2P2M - chain A; structure by X-ray diffraction, 2.11 A resolution.

Chain A:
Protein: Acetyl-coenzyme A synthetase
Organism: Salmonella typhimurium
Notes: EC 6.2.1.1
Reference sequence: Q8ZKF6 (ACSA_SALTY); residue numbers follow UniProt; this construct covers 1-652
Amino-acid sequence (652 residues; row label = number of the first residue in the row):
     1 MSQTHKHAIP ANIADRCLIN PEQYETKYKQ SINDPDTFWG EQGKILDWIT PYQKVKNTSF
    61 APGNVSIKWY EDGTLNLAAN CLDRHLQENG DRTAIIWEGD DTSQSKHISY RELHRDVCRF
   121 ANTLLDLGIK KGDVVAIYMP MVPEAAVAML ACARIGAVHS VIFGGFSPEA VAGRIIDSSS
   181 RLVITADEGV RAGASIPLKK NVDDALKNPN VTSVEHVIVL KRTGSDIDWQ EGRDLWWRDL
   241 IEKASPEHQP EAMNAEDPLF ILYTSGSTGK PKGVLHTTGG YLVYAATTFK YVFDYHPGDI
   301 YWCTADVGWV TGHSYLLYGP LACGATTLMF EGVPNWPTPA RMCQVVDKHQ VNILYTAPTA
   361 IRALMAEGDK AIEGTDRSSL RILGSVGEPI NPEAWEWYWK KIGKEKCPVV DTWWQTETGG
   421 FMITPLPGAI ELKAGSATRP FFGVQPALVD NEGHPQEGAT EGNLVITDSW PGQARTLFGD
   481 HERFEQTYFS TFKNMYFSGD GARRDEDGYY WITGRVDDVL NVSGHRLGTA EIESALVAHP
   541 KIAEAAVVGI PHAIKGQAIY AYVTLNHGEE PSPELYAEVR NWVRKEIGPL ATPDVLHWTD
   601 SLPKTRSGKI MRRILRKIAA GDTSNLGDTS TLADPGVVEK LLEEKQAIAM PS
Not modelled in the structure: 1-4, 626-630, 648-652
Construct notes: engineered mutation Ala194 (Arg in Q8ZKF6)
Small-molecule neighbours: adenosine-5'-monophosphate-propyl ester (PRX): Thr264, Val310, Thr311, Val386, Gly387, Glu388, Pro389, Asp411, Thr412, Trp413, Trp414, Gln415, Thr416, Glu417, Ser498, Asp500, Ile512, Arg515, Asn521, Arg526
Swiss-Prot annotation at these positions:
  - binding site (CoA): Thr311, Asn335, Ser523, Arg584
  - binding site (ATP): Gly387 to Pro389, Asp411 to Thr416, Asp500, Arg515, Arg526
  - binding site (Mg(2+)): Val537, His539, Ile542
  - site: Asp517 (Hinge residue important for conformational flexibility)
  - modified residue: Lys609 (N6-acetyllysine)
From the paper describing this entry:
  - mutagenesis - K609A: abolished catalytic activity (PPi-exchange assay)
  - mutagenesis - D517G, D517P, G524L: unchanged catalytic activity (PPi-exchange assay)
  - mutagenesis - G524L: abolished catalytic activity
  - mutagenesis - G524S, R584A: unchanged catalytic activity on ATP
  - mutagenesis - D517G: decreased binding to ATP
  - mutagenesis - V386A: increased catalytic activity on propionate
  - specificity-determining residues: Val386
  - mutagenesis - V310D: unchanged catalytic activity on glycine
  - catalytic residues: Lys609
  - mutagenesis - G524L: unchanged catalytic activity (adenylation half-reaction)
  - mutagenesis - R526A: decreased catalytic activity on ATP
  - mutagenesis - V310D: increased catalytic activity on acetate

Overview:
Chain A binds adenosine-5'-monophosphate-propyl ester. Curated annotation (UniProt) lists 4 CoA-binding
residues, 12 ATP-binding residues and 3 Mg2+-binding residues. From the paper: the catalytic residue Lys609;
K609A abolishes catalytic activity (PPi-exchange assay); 9 substitutions were tested in all.
Chain A is Acetyl-coenzyme A synthetase (Salmonella typhimurium); the structure, Acetyl-CoA Synthetase, R194A
mutation, was determined by X-ray diffraction, deposited together with 2P20, 2P2B, 2P2F, 2P2J and 2P2Q.
